Entry 4OM4 (X-ray diffraction, 2.74 A resolution); this record covers chains C and E of the 5 polymer chains in the assembly.

# Chain C (and E)
Name: Cytotoxin 2
Source organism: Naja atra
Notes: chain E of this document is another copy of the same molecule, construct and numbering; everything in this record applies to it too
UniProt: P01442 (CTXA2_NAJAT); residues 1-60 here correspond to UniProt positions 22-81 (UniProt number = residue number + 21)
Sequence (60 residues; row label = number of the first residue in the row):
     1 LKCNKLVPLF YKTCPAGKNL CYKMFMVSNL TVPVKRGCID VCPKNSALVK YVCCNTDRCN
Disulfide bonds: Cys-3/Cys-21, Cys-14/Cys-38, Cys-42/Cys-53, Cys-54/Cys-59
From the paper describing this entry:
  - self-association interface (contacts with another copy of this molecule): Pro-8, Val-32

# Interface between chain C and chain E
Pairs across the interface (6):
  Lys-5(C) / Phe-10(E)
  Leu-6(C) / Phe-10(E)  hydrophobic
  Val-7(C) / Phe-10(E)  hydrophobic
  Leu-9(C) / Leu-6(E)  hydrophobic
  Phe-10(C) / Lys-5(E)
  Phe-10(C) / Phe-10(E)  hydrophobic
Interface residues without a listed pair, chain E (4 interface residues in all): Lys-12

# In short
The interface between chain C and chain E involves 5 residues on one side and 4 on the other. From the paper:
a self-association interface involving Pro-8(C) and Val-32(C).
Both chains are Cytotoxin 2 (Naja atra). Entry 4OM4 (Crystal structure of CTX A2 from Taiwan Cobra (Naja naja
atra)) was determined by X-ray diffraction together with 4OM5 from the same study.
